2W8G - chains D and E of the 5 polymer chains in the assembly; structure by X-ray diffraction, 2.60 A resolution.

== Chain D (and E) ==
Molecule: Soluble acetylcholine receptor
Organism: Aplysia californica
Notes: chain E of this document is another copy of the same molecule, construct and numbering; everything in this record applies to it too
UniProtKB: Q8WSF8 (Q8WSF8_APLCA); residues 1-217 here correspond to UniProt positions 20-236 (UniProt number = residue number + 19)
Sequence (217 residues; row label = number of the first residue in the row):
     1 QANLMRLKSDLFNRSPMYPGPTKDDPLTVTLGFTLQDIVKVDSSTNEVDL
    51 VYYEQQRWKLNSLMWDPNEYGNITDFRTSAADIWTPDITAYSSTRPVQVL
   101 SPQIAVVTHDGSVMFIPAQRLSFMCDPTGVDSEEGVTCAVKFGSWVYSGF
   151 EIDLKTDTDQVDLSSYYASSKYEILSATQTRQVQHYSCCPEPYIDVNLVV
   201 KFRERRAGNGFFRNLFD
Disordered / not traced: 206-217
Construct notes: conflict Val41 (Ala60 in Q8WSF8), Val136 (Ala155 in Q8WSF8)
Cystine bridges: Cys125-Cys138, Cys188-Cys189
Small-molecule neighbours: BS2 ((3-endo,8-anti)-8-benzyl-3-(10,11-dihydro-5H-dibenzo[a,d][7]annulen-5-yloxy)-8-azoniabicyclo[3.2.1]octane): Tyr91, Trp145, Val146, Tyr186, Cys188, Cys189, Tyr193

== Chain D / chain E interface ==
Contacting residue pairs (47):
  Pro16(D) - Met5(E)
  Met17(D) - Met5(E)
  Pro19(D) - Leu4(E)  hydrophobic
  Pro19(D) - Met5(E)
  Gly20(D) - Leu4(E)
  Thr22(D) - Leu4(E)
  Asp24(D) - Gly71(E)
  Asp25(D) - Gln1(E)
  Ser43(D) - Lys171(E)  hydrogen bond (backbone-side chain)
  Ser44(D) - Lys171(E)
  Thr45(D) - Val39(E)
  Thr45(D) - Lys40(E)
  Asn46(D) - Ser169(E)  hydrogen bond (side chain-backbone)
  Asn46(D) - Ser170(E)
  Asn46(D) - Lys171(E)
  Glu47(D) - Val39(E)
  Glu47(D) - Arg120(E)  salt bridge
  Asp87(D) - Pro102(E)
  Asp87(D) - Ile104(E)
  Thr89(D) - Leu100(E)
  Thr89(D) - Pro102(E)
  Tyr91(D) - Gln36(E)
  Ser92(D) - Gln36(E)
  Ser93(D) - Val51(E)
  Ser93(D) - Leu100(E)
  Thr94(D) - Arg120(E)  hydrogen bond (backbone-side chain)
  Arg95(D) - Gln98(E)  hydrogen bond
  Arg95(D) - Leu100(E)
  Arg95(D) - Arg120(E)
  Pro96(D) - Gln98(E)
  Pro96(D) - Val99(E)
  Pro96(D) - Leu100(E)
  Met124(D) - Gln36(E)
  Met124(D) - Asp37(E)
  Met124(D) - Val51(E)  hydrophobic
  Met124(D) - Tyr167(E)  hydrophobic
  Cys125(D) - Tyr167(E)  hydrogen bond (backbone-side chain)
  Asp126(D) - Tyr167(E)  hydrogen bond (backbone-side chain)
  Asp126(D) - Ser169(E)
  Trp145(D) - Ser101(E)
  Trp145(D) - Pro102(E)
  Trp145(D) - Ile116(E)  hydrogen bond (side chain-backbone)
  Trp145(D) - Ala118(E)  hydrophobic
  Val146(D) - Arg77(E)  hydrogen bond (backbone-side chain)
  Val146(D) - Ile104(E)  hydrophobic
  Tyr147(D) - Arg77(E)
  Glu151(D) - Arg77(E)  salt bridge
Interface residues without a listed pair, chain D (29 interface residues in all): Tyr18, Ser148
Interface residues without a listed pair, chain E (27 interface residues in all): Lys8, Tyr53, Ile73, Val106

== In short ==
The interface between chain D and chain E involves 29 residues on one side and 27 on the other; the contacts
include 8 hydrogen bonds and 2 salt bridges. Polar pairs include Glu47(D)-Arg120(E), Glu151(D)-Arg77(E) and
Ser43(D)-Lys171(E). Bound to chain D: compound BS2.
Chain D and chain E are both Soluble acetylcholine receptor (Aplysia californica); the structure, Aplysia
californica AChBP bound to in silico compound 35, was determined by X-ray diffraction, deposited together with
2Y7Y and 2W8F.
